2F9M - chain A; structure by X-ray diffraction, 1.95 A resolution.

[Chain A]
Name: RAB11B, member RAS oncogene family
Source organism: Homo sapiens
Notes: EC 3.6.5.2; fragment: GTPase domain, residues 8 to 205
UniProt: Q15907 (RB11B_HUMAN); residues 8-205 here = UniProt positions 8-205
Chain sequence (199 residues; each row starts with the number of its first residue):
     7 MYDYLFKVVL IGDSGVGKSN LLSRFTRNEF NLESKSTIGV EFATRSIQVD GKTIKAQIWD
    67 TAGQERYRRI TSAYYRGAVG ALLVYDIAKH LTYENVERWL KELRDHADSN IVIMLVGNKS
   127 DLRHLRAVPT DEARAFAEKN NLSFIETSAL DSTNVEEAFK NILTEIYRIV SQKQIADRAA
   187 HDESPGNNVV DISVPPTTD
Disordered / not traced: 189-205
Differences from the reference sequence: initiating methionine (7)
Curated features (UniProtKB/Swiss-Prot):
  - motif: Phe-36 to Glu-47 (Switch 1), Thr-67 to Gly-86 (Switch 2)
  - binding site (GTP): Ser-20, Gly-21, Gly-23, Lys-24, Ser-25, Asn-26, Asn-37, Leu-38, Ser-40, Ser-42, Thr-43, Gly-69, Asn-124, Lys-125, Asp-127, Ala-155, Leu-156
  - binding site (Mg(2+)): Ser-25, Thr-43, Asp-66
  - natural variant: Val-22 (V22M: In NDAGSCW), Ala-68 (A68T: In NDAGSCW)
  - mutagenesis: Ser-25 (S25N: Dominant negative mutant locked in the inactive GDP-bound form; alters apical recycling. Does not interact with ZFYV2E and KIF5A), Gln-70 (Q70L: Constitutively active mutant locked in the active GTP-bound form; alters apical recycling)
Metal / ion sites: Ni2+ site 1: Met-7, Asp-183, His-187; Mg2+: Ser-25, Thr-43 (together with GMP-PNP); Ni2+ site 2: Glu-108, His-112
Residues lining bound ligands: GMP-PNP (GNP; phosphoaminophosphonic acid-guanylate ester): Asp-19, Ser-20, Gly-21, Val-22, Gly-23, Lys-24, Ser-25, Asn-26, Phe-36, Asn-37, Leu-38, Glu-39, Ser-40, Lys-41, Ser-42, Thr-43, Thr-67, Ala-68, Gly-69, Asn-124, Lys-125, Asp-127, Leu-128, Ser-154, Ala-155, Leu-156

[Overview]
Bound to chain A: GMP-PNP. Met-7, Asp-183 and His-187 form the Ni2+ site 1. Ser-25 and Thr-43 form the Mg2+
site. UniProt lists 17 GTP-binding residues, 3 Mg2+-binding residues and 2 mutagenesis sites.
Chain A is RAB11B, member RAS oncogene family (Homo sapiens); the structure, 3D structure of active human
Rab11b GTPase, was determined by X-ray diffraction (same publication as 2F9L).
